Entry 8TF4 (electron microscopy, 2.86 A resolution); this record covers chains A and B of the 4 polymer chains in the assembly.

Chain A (and B):
Molecule: Transient receptor potential cation channel subfamily V member 5
From: Oryctolagus cuniculus
Notes: chain B of this document is another copy of the same molecule, construct and numbering; everything in this record applies to it too
UniProt: Q9XSM3 (TRPV5_RABIT); numbering as in UniProt (aligned over 1-730)
Chain sequence (739 residues; numbered 1 to 739; the number before each row is that of its first residue):
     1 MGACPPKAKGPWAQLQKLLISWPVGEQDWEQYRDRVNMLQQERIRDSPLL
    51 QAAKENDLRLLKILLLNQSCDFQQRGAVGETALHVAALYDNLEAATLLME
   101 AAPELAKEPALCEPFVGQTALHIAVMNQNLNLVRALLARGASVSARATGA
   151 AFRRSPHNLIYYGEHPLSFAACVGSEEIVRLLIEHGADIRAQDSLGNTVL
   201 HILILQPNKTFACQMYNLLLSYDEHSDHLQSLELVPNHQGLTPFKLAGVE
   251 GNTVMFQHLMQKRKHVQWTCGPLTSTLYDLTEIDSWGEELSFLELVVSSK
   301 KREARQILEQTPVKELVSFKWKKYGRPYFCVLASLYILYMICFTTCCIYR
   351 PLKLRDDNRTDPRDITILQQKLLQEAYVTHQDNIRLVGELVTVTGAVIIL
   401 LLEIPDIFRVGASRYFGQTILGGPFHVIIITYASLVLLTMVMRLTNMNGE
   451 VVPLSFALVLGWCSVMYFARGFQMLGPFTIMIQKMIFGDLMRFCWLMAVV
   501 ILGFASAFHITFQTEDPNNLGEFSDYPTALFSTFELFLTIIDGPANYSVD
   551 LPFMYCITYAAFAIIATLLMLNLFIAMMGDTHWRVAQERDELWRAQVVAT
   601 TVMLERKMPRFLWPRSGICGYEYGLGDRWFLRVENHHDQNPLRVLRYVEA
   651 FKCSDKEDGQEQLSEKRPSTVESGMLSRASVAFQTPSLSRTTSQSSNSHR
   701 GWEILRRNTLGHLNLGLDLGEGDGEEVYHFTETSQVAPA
Not modelled in the structure: 1-27, 68-70, 225-229, 638-739
Construct notes: expression tag (731-739)
Residues lining bound ligands:
  - palmitoyl-linoleoyl phosphatidylcholine (CPL; 1-palmitoyl-2-linoleoyl-sn-glycero-3-phosphocholine), molecule 1: I337, I341, T344, T345, I348, Y349, W462, V465
  - palmitoyl-linoleoyl phosphatidylcholine (CPL), molecule 2: F343, C346, C347, L373, Y377, L386, E389, T392, V393, V436, T439, M440, R443, L444, L454
  - palmitoyl-linoleoyl phosphatidylcholine (CPL), molecule 3: M491, C494, W495, A498, V499, L502, H509, D525, Y526, P527, L530
  - S-Econazole (ECN; 1-[(2S)-2-[(4-chlorobenzyl)oxy]-2-(2,4-dichlorophenyl)ethyl]-1H-imidazole), molecule 1: C330, A333, S334, I337, V465, M466, F468, A469, F472, L475
  - S-Econazole (ECN), molecule 2: W495, L496, V499
  - ergosterol (ERG), molecule 1: P424, F425, I428, F456, V459, L460, C463, M466, T479, I482, Q483, I486, F487
  - ergosterol (ERG), molecule 2: C494, M497, A498, I501, P527, T528, L530, F531, F534
  - ergosterol (ERG), molecule 3: F504, I557, T558, A561, I565
  - ergosterol (ERG), molecule 4: C556, I557, A560, I564
UniProt features mapped onto this chain:
  - region: V598 to V602 (Interaction with S100A10), A650 to C653 (Involved in Ca(2+)-dependent inactivation), G701 to F730 (Involved in Ca(2+)-dependent inactivation)
  - binding site (Ca(2+)): D542
  - modified residue: T685 (Phosphothreonine), S689 (Phosphoserine)
  - glycosylation: N358 (N-linked (GlcNAc...) asparagine)
  - mutagenesis: F425 (F425A: Decreased inhibition by the synthetic drug econazole), E535 (E535A: Minor effects on Ca(2+) permeation), D542 (D542A: Abolishes Ca(2+) permeation and Ca(2+)-dependent current decay; no effect on monovalent cations permeation; D542E/N/M: Attenuates Ca(2+) permeation and Ca(2+)-dependent current decay ...), D550 (D550A: Minor effects on Ca(2+) permeation)
What the authors report for this chain:
  - binding site for S-Econazole: S334, I337, V465, L475, L496, V499
  - binding site for S-Econazole: A333, A469 (from molecular simulation)
  - conformationally variable residues (helix shift, side-chain flip): F478, R492, F493, W495, I575, W583, R584
  - contacts within the chain: F493-F574

How chain A and chain B interact:
Pairs across the interface (133; chain A residue first):
  D28(A) - K323(B)  salt bridge
  Q31(A) - F319(B)
  R33(A) - R632(B)
  R33(A) - E634(B)  salt bridge
  D34(A) - I618(B)
  D34(A) - R632(B)  salt bridge
  R35(A) - E622(B)  salt bridge
  R35(A) - Y623(B)  hydrogen bond
  N37(A) - W268(B)  hydrogen bond
  N37(A) - S275(B)
  N37(A) - R632(B)
  M38(A) - Q267(B)  hydrogen bond
  M38(A) - L277(B)  hydrophobic
  M38(A) - I618(B)  hydrophobic
  M38(A) - Y623(B)  hydrophobic
  M38(A) - L625(B)  hydrophobic
  L39(A) - Y623(B)  hydrophobic
  Q41(A) - Q267(B)
  Q41(A) - W268(B)
  E42(A) - E622(B)
  E42(A) - Y623(B)
  R45(A) - Y623(B)  hydrogen bond (side chain-backbone)
  R45(A) - L625(B)
  L88(A) - T269(B)
  L88(A) - C270(B)  hydrophobic
  Y89(A) - Q267(B)  hydrogen bond (side chain-backbone)
  Y89(A) - W268(B)
  M126(A) - C270(B)  hydrophobic
  M126(A) - G271(B)
  N127(A) - T269(B)
  N127(A) - C270(B)
  N127(A) - G271(B)  hydrogen bond (side chain-backbone)
  L159(A) - L273(B)  hydrophobic
  L159(A) - E634(B)
  L159(A) - N635(B)
  I160(A) - L273(B)  hydrophobic
  I160(A) - H636(B)
  Y162(A) - P272(B)
  F487(A) - M474(B)
  M491(A) - M474(B)  hydrophobic
  R492(A) - M474(B)  hydrogen bond (side chain-backbone)
  R492(A) - F478(B)
  F493(A) - F478(B)  hydrophobic
  L496(A) - M466(B)
  L496(A) - F478(B)  hydrophobic
  L496(A) - T479(B)
  L496(A) - I482(B)  hydrophobic
  V499(A) - W462(B)
  V499(A) - M466(B)  hydrophobic
  V500(A) - M466(B)  hydrophobic
  L502(A) - W462(B)  hydrophobic
  G503(A) - L458(B)
  G503(A) - W462(B)
  F504(A) - V459(B)  hydrophobic
  S506(A) - T344(B)
  S506(A) - L458(B)
  A507(A) - S455(B)
  A507(A) - V459(B)  hydrophobic
  H509(A) - I348(B)
  I510(A) - C347(B)
  I510(A) - R350(B)  hydrogen bond (backbone-side chain)
  I510(A) - V451(B)
  I510(A) - L454(B)  hydrophobic
  I510(A) - S455(B)
  I510(A) - L458(B)  hydrophobic
  T511(A) - V451(B)
  T511(A) - S455(B)
  Q513(A) - C347(B)  hydrogen bond (side chain-backbone)
  Q513(A) - I348(B)  hydrogen bond (side chain-backbone)
  Q513(A) - R350(B)  hydrogen bond
  Q513(A) - L352(B)
  Q513(A) - L368(B)
  T514(A) - L352(B)
  T514(A) - T366(B)
  T514(A) - I367(B)  hydrogen bond (backbone-backbone)
  T514(A) - L368(B)  hydrogen bond (backbone-backbone)
  E515(A) - I365(B)
  E515(A) - T366(B)  hydrogen bond
  E515(A) - I367(B)
  D516(A) - R359(B)  salt bridge
  D516(A) - I365(B)  hydrogen bond (backbone-backbone)
  D516(A) - I367(B)
  P517(A) - I367(B)
  N519(A) - I365(B)
  Y526(A) - T344(B)
  Y526(A) - I348(B)  hydrophobic
  D542(A) - I540(B)
  D542(A) - D542(B)
  G543(A) - I540(B)  hydrogen bond (backbone-backbone)
  Y547(A) - R363(B)  hydrogen bond (backbone-side chain)
  Y547(A) - G521(B)
  Y547(A) - E522(B)
  S548(A) - R363(B)
  V549(A) - R363(B)
  V549(A) - I365(B)  hydrophobic
  D550(A) - R363(B)  salt bridge
  D550(A) - I365(B)
  F553(A) - V452(B)  hydrophobic
  M554(A) - S455(B)
  M554(A) - F456(B)  hydrophobic
  C556(A) - F531(B)
  Y559(A) - F531(B)  hydrophobic
  Y559(A) - E535(B)
  Y559(A) - I540(B)
  A560(A) - F534(B)
  A563(A) - F534(B)  hydrophobic
  A563(A) - L538(B)  hydrophobic
  A563(A) - I540(B)  hydrophobic
  I564(A) - L490(B)  hydrophobic
  I564(A) - F534(B)  hydrophobic
  L568(A) - L490(B)  hydrophobic
  L568(A) - F493(B)  hydrophobic
  L568(A) - L538(B)  hydrophobic
  L568(A) - L571(B)  hydrophobic
  L568(A) - F574(B)
  L569(A) - M485(B)  hydrophobic
  L569(A) - I486(B)  hydrophobic
  L569(A) - M578(B)  hydrophobic
  N572(A) - F574(B)
  N572(A) - I575(B)
  L573(A) - F478(B)  hydrophobic
  L573(A) - I482(B)  hydrophobic
  L573(A) - M485(B)  hydrophobic
  L573(A) - M578(B)
  L573(A) - H582(B)
  I575(A) - I575(B)  hydrophobic
  A576(A) - M578(B)
  A576(A) - G579(B)
  M577(A) - F478(B)  hydrophobic
  M577(A) - H582(B)
  D580(A) - H582(B)  salt bridge
  D580(A) - W583(B)  hydrogen bond (side chain-backbone)
  R584(A) - A586(B)
Other interface residues (no listed pair), chain A (72 interface residues in all): K54, I123, W495, T539, L551, I557, T558, T567, M570, W583
Other interface residues (no listed pair), chain B (75 interface residues in all): Q369, C463, V465, A469, L475, M481, C494, M497, T528, S532, I541, G624

In short:
72 residues of chain A face 75 of chain B across their interface, with 18 hydrogen bonds and 7 salt bridges.
Among the polar pairs are D28(A)-K323(B), R33(A)-E634(B) and D34(A)-R632(B). The paper reports a binding site
for S-Econazole at S334(A), I337(A) and V465(A) among others; conformational variability at F478(A), R492(A)
and F493(A) among others.
Both chains are Transient receptor potential cation channel subfamily V member 5 (Oryctolagus cuniculus).
Entry 8TF4 (Wildtype rabbit TRPV5 into nanodiscs in the presence of PI(4,5)P2 and econazole) was determined by
electron microscopy together with 8TF2 and 8TF3 from the same study.
